8J4B - chains A and C of the 4 polymer chains in the assembly; structure by X-ray diffraction, 2.00 A resolution.

== Chain A (and C) ==
Protein: Sequence-variable mosaic (SVM) signal sequence domain-containing protein
Organism: Onion yellows phytoplasma OY-M
Notes: chain C of this document is another copy of the same molecule, construct and numbering; everything in this record applies to it too
UniProt: Q6YQ57 (Q6YQ57_ONYPE); residue numbers follow UniProt; this construct covers 33-135
Chain sequence (104 residues; row label = number of the first residue in the row):
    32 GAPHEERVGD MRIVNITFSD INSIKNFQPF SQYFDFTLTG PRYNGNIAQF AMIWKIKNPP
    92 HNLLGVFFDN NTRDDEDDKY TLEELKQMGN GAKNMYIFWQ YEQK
Unresolved in the structure: 32-36 (chain C: fully traced)
Sequence notes: expression tag (32)
What the authors report for this chain:
  - specificity-determining residues: Thr-68, Ile-84

== Chain A / chain C interface ==
Contacting residue pairs - 36 pairs, chain A then chain C:
  Arg-43(A) with Lys-135(C)
  Asn-46(A) with His-35(C)
  Ile-47(A) with Thr-48(C)
  Thr-48(A) with Asn-46(C); Ile-47(C); Thr-48(C), hydrogen bond (backbone-backbone)
  Phe-49(A) with Ile-47(C)
  Ser-50(A) with Ile-47(C); Phe-49(C); Phe-58(C)
  Asn-57(A) with Ser-50(C)
  Phe-58(A) with Thr-48(C); Phe-49(C); Ser-50(C); Tyr-132(C), hydrophobic
  Gln-59(A) with Tyr-132(C)
  Pro-60(A) with Tyr-132(C); Gln-134(C)
  Phe-61(A) with Tyr-132(C)
  Trp-130(A) with Pro-34(C); His-35(C)
  Tyr-132(A) with Ile-47(C), hydrophobic; Phe-58(C); Pro-60(C); Phe-61(C), hydrophobic
  Glu-133(A) with Gly-32(C), hydrogen bond (side chain-backbone); Arg-43(C), hydrogen bond (backbone-side chain)
  Gln-134(A) with Arg-43(C); Pro-60(C); Asn-125(C); Tyr-127(C)
  Lys-135(A) with Arg-38(C); Asp-41(C); Arg-43(C); Lys-124(C), hydrogen bond (side chain-backbone); Asn-125(C)
Other interface residues (no listed pair), chain C (23 interface residues in all): Ala-33, Glu-36, Gln-59

== Summary ==
Chain A and chain C form an interface of 16 and 23 residues respectively; the contacts include 4 hydrogen
bonds. Polar contacts include Glu-133(A)/Gly-32(C), Glu-133(A)/Arg-43(C) and Lys-135(A)/Lys-124(C). The paper
reports specificity determinants Thr-68(A) and Ile-84(A).
Chain A and chain C are both Sequence-variable mosaic (SVM) signal sequence domain-containing protein (Onion
yellows phytoplasma OY-M); the structure, Crystal structure of OY phytoplasma SAP05 in complex with AtSPL13,
was determined by X-ray diffraction, deposited together with 8J48, 8J49 and 8J4A.
